Entry 3N96 (X-ray diffraction, 2.75 A resolution); this record covers chains D and F of the 4 polymer chains in the assembly.

[Chain D]
Molecule: Maltose binding protein-CRFR2 alpha
Source organism: Homo sapiens
Notes: fragment: extracellular domain
Sequence (482 residues; row label = number of the first residue in the row; numbers below 1 keep their minus sign (Met-371 is residue -371)):
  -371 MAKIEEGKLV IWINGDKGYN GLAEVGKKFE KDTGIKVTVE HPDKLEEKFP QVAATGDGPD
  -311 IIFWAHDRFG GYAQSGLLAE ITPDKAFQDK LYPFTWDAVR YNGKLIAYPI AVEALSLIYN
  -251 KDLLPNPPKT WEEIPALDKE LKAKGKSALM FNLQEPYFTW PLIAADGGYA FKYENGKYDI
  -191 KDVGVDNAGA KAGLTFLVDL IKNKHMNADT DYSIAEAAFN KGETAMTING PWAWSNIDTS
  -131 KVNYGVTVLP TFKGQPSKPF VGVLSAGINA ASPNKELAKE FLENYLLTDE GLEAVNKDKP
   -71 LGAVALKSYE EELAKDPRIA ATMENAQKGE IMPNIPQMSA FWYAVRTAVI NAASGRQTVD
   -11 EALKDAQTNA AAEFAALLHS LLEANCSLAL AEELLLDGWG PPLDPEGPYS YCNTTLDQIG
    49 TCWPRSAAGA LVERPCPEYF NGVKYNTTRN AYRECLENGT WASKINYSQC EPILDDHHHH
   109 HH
Unresolved in the structure: -371 to -370, 31-35, 104-110
Cystine bridges: Cys14-Cys50, Cys40-Cys83, Cys64-Cys98

[Chain F]
Molecule: Urocortin
UniProtKB: P55089 (UCN1_HUMAN); residues 26-41 here correspond to UniProt positions 107-122 (UniProt number = residue number + 81)
Sequence (17 residues; each row starts with the number of its first residue):
    26 SQRERAEQNR IIFDSVX
Modified residues: NH2 (amino group) at position 42
Construct notes: amidation (42)
Curated features (UniProtKB/Swiss-Prot):
  - modified residue: Val41 (Valine amide)

[Interface between chain D and chain F]
Contacting residue pairs (26):
  Gln-321(D) with Glu29(F); Glu32(F)
  Ala-318(D) with Ile36(F), hydrophobic
  Ser-297(D) with Ile36(F)
  Gln46(D) with Val41(F)
  Ile47(D) with Phe38(F), hydrophobic
  Phe68(D) with Asn34(F), hydrogen bond (backbone-side chain); Phe38(F), hydrophobic
  Asn69(D) with Arg30(F); Asn34(F)
  Gly70(D) with Gln27(F); Arg30(F)
  Val71(D) with Gln27(F); Arg30(F); Ala31(F); Asn34(F)
  Tyr73(D) with Asn34(F), hydrogen bond; Phe38(F)
  Ser91(D) with Val41(F)
  Lys92(D) with Asp39(F), hydrogen bond (side chain-backbone); Val41(F)
  Ile93(D) with Val41(F), hydrogen bond (backbone-backbone); NH2_42(F), hydrogen bond (backbone-backbone)
  Tyr95(D) with Phe38(F), hydrophobic
  Pro100(D) with Ala31(F), hydrophobic; Arg35(F)
Also at the interface, not in a pair above, chain D (16 interface residues in all): Leu102
Also at the interface, not in a pair above, chain F (16 interface residues in all): Arg28, Gln33, Ile37, Ser40

[Summary]
The chain D/chain F interface involves 16 residues from each chain, with 5 hydrogen bonds. Polar contacts
include Phe68(D)-Asn34(F), Tyr73(D)-Asn34(F) and Lys92(D)-Asp39(F).
Here chain D is Maltose binding protein-CRFR2 alpha (Homo sapiens) and chain F is Urocortin. Entry 3N96
(Crystal structure of human CRFR2 alpha extracellular domain in complex with Urocortin 1) was determined by
X-ray diffraction.
